9GNZ - chains B and S of the 22 polymer chains in the assembly; structure by electron microscopy, 3.70 A resolution.

== Chain B ==
Molecule: Flagellin
From: Salmonella enterica
Reference sequence: Q6V2T3 (Q6V2T3_SALER); residues 1-495 here = UniProt positions 1-495
Amino-acid sequence (495 residues; each row starts with the number of its first residue):
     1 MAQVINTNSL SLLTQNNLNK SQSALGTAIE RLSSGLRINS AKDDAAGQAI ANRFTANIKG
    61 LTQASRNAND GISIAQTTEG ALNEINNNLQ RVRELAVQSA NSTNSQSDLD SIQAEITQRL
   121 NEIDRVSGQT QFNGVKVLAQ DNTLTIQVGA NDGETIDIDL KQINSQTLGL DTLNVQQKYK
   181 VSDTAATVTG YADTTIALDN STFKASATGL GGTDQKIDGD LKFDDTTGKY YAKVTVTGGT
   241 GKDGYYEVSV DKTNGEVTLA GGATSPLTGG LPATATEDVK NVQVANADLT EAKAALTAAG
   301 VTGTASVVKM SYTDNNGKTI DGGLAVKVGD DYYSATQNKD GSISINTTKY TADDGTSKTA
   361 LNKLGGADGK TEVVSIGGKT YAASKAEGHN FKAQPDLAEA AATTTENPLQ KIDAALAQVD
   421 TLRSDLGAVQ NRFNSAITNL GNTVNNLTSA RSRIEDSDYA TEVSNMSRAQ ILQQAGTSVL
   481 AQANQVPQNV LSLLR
Disordered / not traced: 1, 495

== Chain S ==
Molecule: Flagellar hook-associated protein 2
From: Salmonella enterica
Reference sequence: A0A663DCQ9 (A0A663DCQ9_SALER); numbering as in UniProt (aligned over 1-467)
Amino-acid sequence (467 residues; each row starts with the number of its first residue):
     1 MASISSLGVG SNLPLDQLLT DLTKNEKGRL TPITKQQSAN SAKLTAYGTL KSALEKFQTA
    61 NTALNKADLF KSTVASSTTE DLKVSTTAGA AAGTYKINVT QLAAAQSLAT KTTFATTKEQ
   121 LGDTSVTSRT IKIEQPGRKE PLEIKLDKGD TSMEAIRDAI NDADSGIAAS IVKVKENEFQ
   181 LVLTANSGTD NTMKITVEGD TKLNDLLAYD STTNTGNMQE LVKAENAKLN VNGIDIERQS
   241 NTVTDAPQGI TLTLTKKVTD ATVTVTKDDT KAKEAIKSWV DAYNSLVDTF SSLTKYTAVE
   301 PGEEASDKNG ALLGDSVVRT IQTGIRAQFA NSGSNSAFKT MAEIGITQDG TSGKLKIDDD
   361 KLTKVLKDNT AAARELLVGD GKETGITTKI ATEVKSYLAD DGIIDNAQDN VNATLKSLTK
   421 QYLSVSNSID ETVARYKAQF TQLDTMMSKL NNTSSYLTQQ FTAMNKS

== How chain B and chain S interact ==
Pairs across the interface - 21 pairs, chain B then chain S:
  Leu-25(B) with Asn-452(S); Tyr-456(S), hydrophobic
  Gly-26(B) with Lys-449(S)
  Ile-29(B) with Leu-7(S); Lys-449(S)
  Glu-30(B) with Lys-449(S), salt bridge
  Leu-32(B) with Ser-3(S); Ile-4(S); Leu-7(S), hydrophobic
  Ser-33(B) with Ser-3(S); Ile-4(S); Thr-445(S), hydrogen bond; Ser-448(S)
  Gly-35(B) with Met-1(S)
  Asp-456(B) with Met-1(S), hydrogen bond (side chain-backbone)
  Tyr-459(B) with Ile-4(S), hydrophobic
  Gln-470(B) with Tyr-456(S), hydrogen bond
  Gln-473(B) with Tyr-456(S)
  Thr-477(B) with Gln-459(S); Gln-460(S)
  Ala-481(B) with Met-464(S), hydrophobic
Interface residues without a listed pair, chain B (18 interface residues in all): Gln-22, Ser-34, Leu-36, Leu-480, Gln-485
Interface residues without a listed pair, chain S (16 interface residues in all): Ser-5, Leu-457, Ala-463, Ser-467

== Summary ==
18 residues of chain B face 16 of chain S across their interface; the contacts include 3 hydrogen bonds and 1
salt bridge. Polar contacts include Glu-30(B)/Lys-449(S), Ser-33(B)/Thr-445(S) and Asp-456(B)/Met-1(S).
Here chain B is Flagellin and chain S is Flagellar hook-associated protein 2, both from Salmonella enterica.
Entry 9GNZ (Salmonella cap-filament complex) was determined by electron microscopy (same publication as 9GO6
and 9GSX).
